Entry 8ABM (electron microscopy, 2.80 A resolution); this record covers chains D and H of the 20 polymer chains in the assembly.

== Chain D ==
Protein: YALI0A17468p
From: Yarrowia lipolytica
Reference sequence: Q6CGP7 (Q6CGP7_YARLI); numbering as in UniProt (aligned over 1-330)
Sequence (330 residues; row label = number of the first residue in the row):
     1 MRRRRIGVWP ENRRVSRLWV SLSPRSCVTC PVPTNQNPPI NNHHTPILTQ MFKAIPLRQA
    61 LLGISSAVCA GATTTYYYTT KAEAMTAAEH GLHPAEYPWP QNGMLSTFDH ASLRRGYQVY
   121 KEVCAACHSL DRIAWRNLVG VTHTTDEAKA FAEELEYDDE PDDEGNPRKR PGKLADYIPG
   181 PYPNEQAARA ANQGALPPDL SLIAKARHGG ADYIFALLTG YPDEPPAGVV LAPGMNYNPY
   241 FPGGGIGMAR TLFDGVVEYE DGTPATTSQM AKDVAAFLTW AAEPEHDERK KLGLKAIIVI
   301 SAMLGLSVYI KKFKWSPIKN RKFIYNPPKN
Not modelled in the structure: 1-84, 329-330

== Chain H ==
Protein: Cytochrome b-c1 complex subunit 8
From: Yarrowia lipolytica
Reference sequence: Q6C387 (Q6C387_YARLI); residues 3-95 here correspond to UniProt positions 1-93 (UniProt number = residue number - 2)
Sequence (93 residues; numbered 3 to 95; the number before each row is that of its first residue):
     3 MGGNGHYMGW WGHMGSPPQK GIAGYTISPF AARPFAGVVH AAIFNTFRRT KNQALFVILP
    63 VSFFYYVWTQ ASEKNEWLYT KAGRHELAKA LAE
Not modelled in the structure: 3-8, 94-95

== How chain D and chain H interact ==
Contacting residue pairs (29):
  Met-85(D) with Tyr-81(H)
  Tyr-309(D) with Phe-37(H), hydrophobic
  Lys-312(D) with Phe-37(H)
  Phe-313(D) with Pro-31(H); Phe-32(H), hydrophobic; Pro-36(H)
  Ser-316(D) with Pro-31(H); Ala-34(H)
  Pro-317(D) with Thr-28(H), hydrogen bond (backbone-side chain); Ile-29(H); Pro-31(H)
  Asn-320(D) with Ala-34(H)
  Arg-321(D) with Tyr-27(H); Thr-28(H)
  Lys-322(D) with Ala-25(H); Gly-26(H); Tyr-27(H), hydrogen bond (backbone-backbone)
  Phe-323(D) with Ile-24(H), hydrophobic; Ala-25(H); Gly-26(H)
  Ile-324(D) with Gly-23(H); Ile-24(H); Ala-25(H), hydrogen bond (backbone-backbone); Tyr-27(H), hydrophobic
  Tyr-325(D) with Lys-22(H); Gly-23(H); Ile-24(H), hydrophobic
  Asn-326(D) with Gly-23(H), hydrogen bond (backbone-backbone)
  Pro-328(D) with Lys-22(H)
Other interface residues (no listed pair), chain D (16 interface residues in all): Thr-86, Val-308
Other interface residues (no listed pair), chain H (15 interface residues in all): Ser-30

== Overview ==
16 residues of chain D and 15 residues of chain H are in contact, with 4 hydrogen bonds. Polar contacts
include Pro-317(D)/Thr-28(H), Lys-322(D)/Tyr-27(H) and Ile-324(D)/Ala-25(H).
Here chain D is YALI0A17468p and chain H is Cytochrome b-c1 complex subunit 8, both from Yarrowia lipolytica.
Entry 8ABM (Complex III2 from Yarrowia lipolytica, apo, b-position) was determined by electron microscopy
(same publication as 8AB6, 8AB7, 8AB8, 8AB9, 8ABA, 8ABB and 11 further entries).
